PDB entry 6IAZ | X-ray diffraction, 1.90 A resolution | chain A

[Chain A]
Molecule: Histone acetyltransferase, ELP3 family
Source organism: Methanocaldococcus infernus
Notes: EC 2.3.1.48
Reference sequence: D5VRB9 (D5VRB9_METIM); residue numbers follow UniProt; this construct covers 47-534
Chain sequence (492 residues; row label = number of the first residue in the row):
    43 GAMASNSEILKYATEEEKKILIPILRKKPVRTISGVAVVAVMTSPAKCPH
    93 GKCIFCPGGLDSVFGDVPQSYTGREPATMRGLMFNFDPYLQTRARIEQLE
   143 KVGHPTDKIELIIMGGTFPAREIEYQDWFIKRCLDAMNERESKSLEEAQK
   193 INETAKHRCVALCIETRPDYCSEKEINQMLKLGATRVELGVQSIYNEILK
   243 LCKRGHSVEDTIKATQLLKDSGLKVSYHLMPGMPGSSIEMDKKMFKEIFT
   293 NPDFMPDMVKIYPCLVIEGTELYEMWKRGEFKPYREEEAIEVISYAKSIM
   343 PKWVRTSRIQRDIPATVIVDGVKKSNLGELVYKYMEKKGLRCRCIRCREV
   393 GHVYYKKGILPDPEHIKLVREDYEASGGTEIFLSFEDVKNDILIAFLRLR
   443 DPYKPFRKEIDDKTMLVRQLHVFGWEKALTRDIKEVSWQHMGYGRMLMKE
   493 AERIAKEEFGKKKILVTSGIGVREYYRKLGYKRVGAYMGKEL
Not modelled in the structure: 43-73, 88-122
Cystine bridges: Cys384-Cys389
Sequence notes: expression tag (43-46)
Curated features (UniProtKB/Swiss-Prot):
  - binding site ([4Fe-4S] cluster): Cys90, Cys95, Cys98
  - binding site (acetyl-CoA): Lys150, Gln461 to Val464, Tyr485 to Arg487, Tyr518
Reported in the primary citation:
  - mutagenesis - H463A: unchanged catalytic activity on acetyl-CoA
  - mutagenesis - K150A, K266A, Q461A, Y517A: decreased catalytic activity on acetyl-CoA
  - mutagenesis - K150A: unchanged binding to acetyl-CoA
  - mutagenesis - K150A, K266A, Q461A, Y517A: unchanged binding to tRNA
  - catalytic residues: Lys150 (proposed by the authors, not directly observed)
  - mutagenesis - K266A, Q461A, Y517A: decreased binding to acetyl-CoA

[Overview]
UniProt lists 3 [4Fe-4S] cluster-binding residues and 9 acetyl-CoA-binding residues. The paper reports the
catalytic residue Lys150; K150A, K266A and Q461A, among others, reduce catalytic activity on acetyl-CoA; 5
substitutions were tested in all.
Chain A is Histone acetyltransferase, ELP3 family (Methanocaldococcus infernus); the structure, The archaeal
Methanocaldococcus infernus Elp3 with N-terminus deletion (1-46), was determined by X-ray diffraction together
with 6IA8 and 6IAD from the same study.
